8Y1M - chain A; structure by X-ray diffraction, 1.80 A resolution.

== Chain A ==
Protein: Endo-1,4-beta-xylanase A
Organism: Bacillus sp. TAR1
Notes: EC 3.2.1.8
Reference sequence: P07528 (XYNA_BACHD); residues 1-351 here correspond to UniProt positions 46-396 (UniProt number = residue number + 45)
Chain sequence (360 residues; numbered 0 to 359; the number before each row is that of its first residue; numbering starts at 0):
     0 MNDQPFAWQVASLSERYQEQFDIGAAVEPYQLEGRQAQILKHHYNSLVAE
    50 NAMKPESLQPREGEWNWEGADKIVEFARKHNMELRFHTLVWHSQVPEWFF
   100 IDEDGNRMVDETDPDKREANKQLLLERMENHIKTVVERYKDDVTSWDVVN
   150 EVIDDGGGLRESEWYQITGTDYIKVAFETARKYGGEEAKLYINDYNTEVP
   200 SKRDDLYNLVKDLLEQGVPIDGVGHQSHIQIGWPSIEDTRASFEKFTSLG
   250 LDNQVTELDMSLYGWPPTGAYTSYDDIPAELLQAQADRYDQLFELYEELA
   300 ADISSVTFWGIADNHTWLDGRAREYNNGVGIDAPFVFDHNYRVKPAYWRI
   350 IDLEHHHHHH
Not modelled in the structure: 0-1
Construct notes: initiating methionine (0); expression tag (352-359)
Bound ions: Ca2+ site 1: Gln19, Ala299, Ile302 (together with di(hydroxyethyl)ether); Ca2+ site 2: Asp21, Glu82; Ca2+ site 3: Tyr273, Asp312, Asp318, Asp331; Ca2+ site 4: Asp289, Arg348, Asp351, Glu353; Ca2+ site 5: Asp289, Glu293, Glu353 (shared with 2 residues of chain B)
UniProt features mapped onto this chain:
  - active site: Glu150 (Proton donor), Glu256 (Nucleophile)
What the authors report for this chain:
  - Ca2+ coordination: Tyr273, Asp312, Asp318, Asp331
  - mutagenesis - T315H, T315N, T315Q, T315S: decreased stability in response to pH 11
  - catalytic residues: Glu150, Glu256 (citing earlier work)
  - binding site for beta-D-xylopyranose: Arg320
  - mutagenesis - T315Q: increased catalytic activity on pH 9.0 and 10.0

== In short ==
The Ca2+ site 1 is built by Gln19, Ala299 and Ile302. The Ca2+ site 2 is built by Asp21 and Glu82. From
UniProt: active-site residues Glu150 and Glu256. The paper reports catalytic residues Glu150 and Glu256;
T315H, T315N and T315Q, among others, reduce stability in response to pH 11.
Chain A is Endo-1,4-beta-xylanase A (Bacillus sp. TAR1); the structure, Xylanase R from Bacillus sp. TAR-1
complexed with xylobiose, was determined by X-ray diffraction together with 8XY0 from the same study.
